Entry 7ZKQ (electron microscopy, 3.15 A resolution); this record covers chains 2 and C of the 5 polymer chains in the assembly.

# Chain 2
Protein: NADH dehydrogenase subunit 2
Organism: Yarrowia lipolytica
Notes: EC 1.6.5.3
UniProtKB: S5U4R9 (S5U4R9_YARLL); residues 1-469 here = UniProt positions 1-469
Chain sequence (469 residues; numbered 1 to 469; the number before each row is that of its first residue):
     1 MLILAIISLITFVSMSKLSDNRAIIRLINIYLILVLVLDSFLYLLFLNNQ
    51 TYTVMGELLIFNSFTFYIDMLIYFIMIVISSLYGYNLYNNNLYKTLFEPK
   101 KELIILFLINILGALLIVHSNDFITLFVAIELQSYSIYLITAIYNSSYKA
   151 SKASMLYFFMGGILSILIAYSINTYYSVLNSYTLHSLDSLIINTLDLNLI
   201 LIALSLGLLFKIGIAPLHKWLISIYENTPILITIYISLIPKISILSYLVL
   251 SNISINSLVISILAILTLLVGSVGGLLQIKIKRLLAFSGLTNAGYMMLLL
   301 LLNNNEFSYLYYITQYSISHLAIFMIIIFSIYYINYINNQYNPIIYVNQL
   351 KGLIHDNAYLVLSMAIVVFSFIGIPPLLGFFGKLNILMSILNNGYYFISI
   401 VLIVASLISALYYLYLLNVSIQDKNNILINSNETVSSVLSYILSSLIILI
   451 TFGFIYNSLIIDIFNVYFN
Not modelled in the structure: 176-196
Modified residues: Met-1 (N-formylmethionine; FME)
Ligand contacts: diundecyl phosphatidyl choline (PLC): Ile-354, Ala-358, Tyr-359, Ala-365, Ile-421

# Chain C
Protein: complex I assembly factor CIA84
Organism: Yarrowia lipolytica
UniProtKB: A0A1D8N612 (A0A1D8N612_YARLL); numbering as in UniProt (aligned over 1-852)
Chain sequence (852 residues; numbered 1 to 852; the number before each row is that of its first residue):
     1 MPKNALLRSARQVAISRVFATSRASHVVSHAPILASVRPRSNPAPYRRNF
    51 SSSRALRNDYGLDTAERSLKESLVPFNGAPVDRKVVRDQLMELISVSPGQ
   101 VFPISVIPVVKSAYYELFRENERVLSAGDTKTLFGAVAGNNPEDVQDLPF
   151 VLAVYHQAEQAAETNRDSRDNILLLGKYFLFQDRLDNFWKLLEAQIKTHD
   201 DVDAGFVKQLLELISVDPHLTLGNVARVLQLKTDNHVSSSDELRNALSAT
   251 LEQLYYKENEGSEFFLSLVENHILDSKDFTPSDSVVAMILNTCVNEGRED
   301 LGQSVLRNVVSRVGNLSPGQEDPQNCWGFWSSVAMDLHGSKTDVKAFISR
   351 LEALPHRTKATWDILIRYAVFKADLAGRNDLLQVRALLAEMQKVGFEPDA
   401 ETYFDAYRSSKSIKPDVVHLFEAELDIEKDTSIFAIEMDKALKNHDTLEA
   451 LSIFYESFEQGAQWENKRLHMEAMTELLIQYAGLNDTSVADILQLVQRIE
   501 PICAQGRIPYSAETAIAQNVLQRHSDTANFYTFMNRQYGNTADKVTKQDP
   551 QIRPHTYQVIHDYIYSCESERADLAWEMYGLLHKFYVVPFADYYKAIKFF
   601 AQDVKRQDYALLTFQQIRKNHDLHGQPAATSEMVAFLFHEFAKTKYKRGI
   651 KRLHEVVALETSFDVNRDVLNEMMAAYVSVEDLNRVQDCWAQLQQLPPSI
   701 GANNRSVDVLLSYFKDNIHYTERTWQGIPEFGLLPTLENYEQYLINNCRT
   751 GNYRRALEITKNMEIDSGLKPTAKIIAAVYNYTFTEQRKLEVEQWAEKAH
   801 PEMWLELKEGDKLKSLCLPANSDNDNVESLLKQASADMDEEMSGGIVKVE
   851 SV
Not modelled in the structure: 1-428, 845-852
Ligand contacts: Lauryl Maltose Neopentyl Glycol (LMN): Asn-821, Ser-822, Asn-824

# Chain 2 / chain C interface
Residue-residue contacts - 20 pairs, chain 2 then chain C:
  Asn-91(2) with Lys-647(C); Val-680(C), hydrogen bond (side chain-backbone); Glu-681(C)
  Ile-334(2) with Leu-683(C)
  Asn-335(2) with Leu-683(C); Gln-687(C), hydrogen bond (backbone-side chain)
  Tyr-336(2) with Asn-684(C)
  Ile-337(2) with Leu-683(C), hydrophobic; Asn-684(C), hydrogen bond (backbone-side chain)
  Asn-426(2) with Tyr-720(C), hydrogen bond
  Ile-427(2) with His-719(C); Tyr-720(C), hydrogen bond (backbone-side chain); Arg-723(C)
  Leu-428(2) with Asn-717(C), hydrogen bond (backbone-side chain)
  Ile-429(2) with Tyr-713(C); Phe-714(C), hydrophobic; Tyr-720(C), hydrophobic
  Ser-431(2) with Asn-717(C)
  Asn-432(2) with Glu-828(C), hydrogen bond; Lys-832(C)
Also at the interface, not in a pair above, chain 2 (14 interface residues in all): Asn-90, Asn-430, Glu-433

# Overview
The chain 2/chain C interface involves 14 residues from each chain, with 7 hydrogen bonds. Polar contacts
include Asn-91(2)/Val-680(C), Asn-335(2)/Gln-687(C) and Ile-337(2)/Asn-684(C). Ligands of chain 2: diundecyl
phosphatidyl choline. Ligands of chain C: Lauryl Maltose Neopentyl Glycol.
Here chain 2 is NADH dehydrogenase subunit 2 and chain C is complex I assembly factor CIA84, both from
Yarrowia lipolytica. Entry 7ZKQ (Early Pp module assembly intermediate of complex I) was determined by
electron microscopy, deposited together with 7ZKP.
